Entry 4X62 (X-ray diffraction, 3.45 A resolution); this record covers chains A and J of the 23 polymer chains in the assembly.

== Chain A ==
Molecule: 16S rRNA
From: Thermus thermophilus HB8
Sequence (1522 nucleotides; row label = number of the first residue in the row; note: 42 numbers in that range are skipped by the numbering (no residue carries them; nothing is unmodelled there); a row labelled like 190A-190L holds insertion residues (190A, then the next letters in order); numbering starts at 0):
     0 UUUGUUGGAG AGUUUGAUCC UGGCUCAGGG UGAACGCUGG CGGCGUGCCU AAGACAUGCA
    60 AGUCGUGCGG G
    73 CCGCGGGGUU UU
    88 ACUCCG
    95 UGGUC
   101 AGCGGCGGAC GGGUGAGUAA CGCGUGGGU
  129A G
   130 ACCUACCCGG AAGAGGGGGA CAACCCGGGG AAACUCGGGC UAAUCCCCCA UGUGGACCCG
   190 C
190A-190L CCCUUGGGGUGU
   191 GUCCAAAGGG CUUU
   216 GCCCGCUUCC GGAUGGGCCC GCGUCCCAUC AGCUAGUUGG UGGGGUAAUG GCCCACCAAG
   276 GCGACGACGG GUAGCCGGUC UGAGAGGAUG GCCGGCCACA GGGGCACUGA GACACGGGCC
   336 CCACUCCUAC GGGAGGCAGC AGUUAGGAAU CUUCCGCAAU GGGCGCAAGC CUGACGGAGC
   396 GACGCCGCUU GGAGGAAGAA GCCCUUCGGG GUGUAAACUC CUGAA
   442 CCCGGGACGA AACCCCCGAC GA
   474 GGGGACUGAC GGUACCGGG
   494 GUAAUAGCGC CGGCCAACUC CGUGCCAGCA GCCGCGGUAA UACGGAGGGC GCGAGCGUUA
   554 CCCGGAUUCA CUGGGCGUAA AGGGCGUGUA GGCGGCCUGG GGCGUCCCAU GUGAAAGACC
   614 ACGGCUCAAC CGUGGGGGAG CGUGGGAUAC GCUCAGGCUA GACGGUGGGA GAGGGUGGUG
   674 GAAUUCCCGG AGUAGCGGUG AAAUGCGCAG AUACCGGGAG GAACGCCGAU GGCGAAGGCA
   734 GCCACCUGGU CCACCCGUGA CGCUGAGGCG CGAAAGCGUG GGGAGCAAAC CGGAUUAGAU
   794 ACCCGGGUAG UCCACGCCCU AAACGAUGCG CGCUAGGUCU CUGGGUCU
   848 CCUGGGGGCC GAAGCUAACG CGUUAAGCGC GCCGCCUGGG GAGUACGGCC GCAAGGCUGA
   908 AACUCAAAGG AAUUGACGGG GGCCCGCACA AGCGGUGGAG CAUGUGGUUU AAUUCGAAGX
   968 AACGCGAAGA ACCUUACCAG GCCUUGACAU GCUAGG
 1003A G
  1004 AACCCGGGUG AAAGCCUGGG GUGCCCC
1030A-1030D GCGA
  1031 GGGGAGCCCU AGCACAGGUG CUGCAUGGCC GUCGUCAGCU CGUGCCGUGA GGUGUUGGGU
  1091 UAAGUCCCGC AACGAGCGCA ACCCCCGCCG UUAGUUGCCA GCGGUUCGGC CGGGCACUCU
  1151 AACGGGACUG CCCGCGAAA
  1171 GCGGGAGGAA GGAGGGGACG ACGUCUGGUC AGCAUGGCCC UUACGGCCUG GGCGACACAC
  1231 GUGCUACAAU GCCCACUACA AAGCGAUGCC ACCCGGCAAC GGGGAGCUAA UCGCAAAAAG
  1291 GUGGGCCCAG UUCGGAUUGG GGUCUGCAAC CCGACCCCAU GAAGCCGGAA UCGCUAGUAA
  1351 UCGCGGAUCA G
 1361A C
  1362 CAUGCCGCGG UGAAUACGUU CCCGGGCCUU GUACACACXG CCXGUXACGC CAUGGGAGCG
  1422 GGCUCUACCC GAAGUCGCCG GG
  1446 AGCCUACGGG
  1459 CAGGCGCCGA GGGUAGGGCC CGUGACUGGG GCGAAGUCGU AACAAGGUAG CUGUACCGGA
  1519 AGGUGCGGCU GGAUCCACUC CUUUCU
Disordered / not traced: 0-4, 1534-1538
Sequence notes: conflict C1534 (A132811 in 55771382), A1535 (C132812 in 55771382)
Modified / non-standard residues: PSU (pseudouridine-5'-monophosphate) at position 516, 7MG (7N-methyl-8-hydroguanosine-5'-monophosphate) at position 527, M2G (N2-dimethylguanosine-5'-monophosphate) at position 966, 5MC (5-methylcytidine-5'-monophosphate) at position 967, 2MG (2N-methylguanosine-5'-monophosphate) at position 1207, 5MC (5-methylcytidine-5'-monophosphate) at position 1400, 4OC (4n,o2'-methylcytidine-5'-monophosphate) at position 1402, 5MC (5-methylcytidine-5'-monophosphate) at position 1404, 5MC (5-methylcytidine-5'-monophosphate) at position 1407, UR3 (3-methyluridine-5'-monophoshate) at position 1498, MA6 (6N-dimethyladenosine-5'-monophoshate) at position 1518, MA6 (6N-dimethyladenosine-5'-monophoshate) at position 1519, PSU (pseudouridine-5'-monophosphate) at position 1540, PSU (pseudouridine-5'-monophosphate) at position 1541

== Chain J ==
Name: 30S ribosomal protein S10
From: Thermus thermophilus (strain HB8 / ATCC 27634 / DSM 579)
UniProt: Q5SHN7 (RS10_THET8); residues 3-101 here = UniProt positions 3-101
Chain sequence (99 residues; row label = number of the first residue in the row):
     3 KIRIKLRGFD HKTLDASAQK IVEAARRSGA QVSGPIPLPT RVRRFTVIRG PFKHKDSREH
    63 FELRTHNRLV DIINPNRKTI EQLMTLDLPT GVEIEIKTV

== Interface between chain A and chain J ==
Pairs across the interface (72):
  G963(A) - Phe54(J)  sugar contact
  A964(A) - Lys55(J)  hydrogen bond to the sugar
  A969(A) - Lys55(J)  salt bridge to the phosphate
  A969(A) - His56(J)  phosphate contact
  C972(A) - Lys55(J)  sugar contact
  C972(A) - His56(J)  sugar contact
  C972(A) - Lys57(J)  salt bridge to the phosphate
  G973(A) - Ile50(J)  sugar contact
  G973(A) - Pro53(J)  hydrogen bond to the sugar
  G973(A) - Phe54(J)  base contact
  G973(A) - Lys55(J)  hydrogen bond to the sugar
  G973(A) - Lys57(J)  salt bridge to the phosphate
  A975(A) - Thr48(J)  base contact
  A975(A) - Arg60(J)  base contact
  G1058(A) - Pro53(J)  base contact
  C1059(A) - Arg51(J)  sugar contact
  C1059(A) - Gly52(J)  sugar contact
  C1059(A) - Pro53(J)  base contact
  C1060(A) - Arg51(J)  sugar contact
  C1060(A) - Gly52(J)  sugar contact
  C1060(A) - His56(J)  hydrogen bond to the sugar
  G1061(A) - Arg51(J)  phosphate contact
  G1061(A) - His56(J)  hydrogen bond to the sugar
  G1061(A) - Ser59(J)  phosphate contact
  A1123(A) - Ser35(J)  hydrogen bond to the sugar
  A1123(A) - Gly36(J)  sugar contact
  A1123(A) - Pro37(J)  sugar contact
  A1123(A) - Ile38(J)  sugar contact
  A1123(A) - Pro39(J)  base contact
  G1124(A) - Ser35(J)  phosphate contact
  G1124(A) - Ile38(J)  phosphate contact
  U1125(A) - Ile38(J)  phosphate contact
  U1125(A) - Asp73(J)  base contact
  U1150(A) - Pro39(J)  base contact
  U1150(A) - Leu40(J)  hydrogen bond to the sugar
  U1150(A) - Pro41(J)  sugar contact
  A1151(A) - Pro39(J)  sugar contact
  A1151(A) - Leu40(J)  sugar contact
  A1151(A) - Pro41(J)  sugar contact
  A1151(A) - Thr42(J)  hydrogen bond to the phosphate
  A1151(A) - Arg70(J)  hydrogen bond to the phosphate
  A1152(A) - His13(J)  phosphate contact
  A1152(A) - Asp17(J)  sugar contact
  A1152(A) - His68(J)  salt bridge to the phosphate
  A1152(A) - Arg70(J)  salt bridge to the phosphate
  C1153(A) - His13(J)  salt bridge to the phosphate
  C1189(A) - Arg51(J)  salt bridge to the phosphate
  G1197(A) - His56(J)  base contact
  G1198(A) - Phe54(J)  sugar contact
  G1198(A) - Lys55(J)  sugar contact
  U1199(A) - Phe54(J)  sugar contact
  G1202(A) - Pro53(J)  base contact
  G1253(A) - Val44(J)  phosphate contact
  G1253(A) - Arg46(J)  salt bridge to the phosphate
  C1254(A) - Arg43(J)  phosphate contact
  C1254(A) - Val44(J)  phosphate contact
  C1254(A) - Arg45(J)  salt bridge to the phosphate
  G1255(A) - Arg43(J)  base contact
  G1255(A) - Arg45(J)  salt bridge to the phosphate
  U1278(A) - Lys99(J)  base contact
  A1279(A) - Arg9(J)  salt bridge to the phosphate
  A1279(A) - Arg43(J)  hydrogen bond to the base
  A1280(A) - Lys7(J)  phosphate contact
  A1280(A) - Leu40(J)  sugar contact
  A1280(A) - Pro41(J)  sugar contact
  U1281(A) - Arg5(J)  hydrogen bond to the base
  U1281(A) - Lys7(J)  hydrogen bond to the base
  C1366(A) - Arg60(J)  hydrogen bond to the sugar
  C1367(A) - Thr48(J)  hydrogen bond to the sugar
  C1367(A) - Arg60(J)  sugar contact
  C1367(A) - His62(J)  phosphate contact
  G1368(A) - His62(J)  salt bridge to the phosphate
Other interface residues (no listed pair), chain A (34 interface residues in all): A965, A1188
Other interface residues (no listed pair), chain J (35 interface residues in all): Glu61, Leu71

== Summary ==
34 residues of chain A face 35 of chain J across their interface, with 14 hydrogen bonds and 12 salt bridges.
Polar contacts include A1279(A)-Arg43(J), U1281(A)-Arg5(J) and U1281(A)-Lys7(J).
Here chain A is 16S rRNA (Thermus thermophilus HB8) and chain J is 30S ribosomal protein S10 (Thermus
thermophilus (strain HB8 / ATCC 27634 / DSM 579)). Entry 4X62 (Crystal Structure of 30S ribosomal subunit from
Thermus thermophilus) was determined by X-ray diffraction together with 4X64, 4X65 and 4X66 from the same
study.
